PDB entry 9D3T | electron microscopy, 2.80 A resolution | chains F and I of the 10 polymer chains in the assembly

== Chain F ==
Protein: Histone H4
Source organism: Homo sapiens
UniProt: P62805 (H4_HUMAN); residues 24-101 here correspond to UniProt positions 25-102 (UniProt number = residue number + 1)
Chain sequence (78 residues; numbered 24 to 101; the number before each row is that of its first residue):
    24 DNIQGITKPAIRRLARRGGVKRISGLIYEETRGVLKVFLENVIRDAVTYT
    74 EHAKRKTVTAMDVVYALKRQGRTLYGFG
Curated features (UniProtKB/Swiss-Prot):
  - modified residue: Lys31 (N6-(2-hydroxyisobutyryl)lysine), Lys44 (N6-(2-hydroxyisobutyryl)lysine), Ser47 (Phosphoserine), Tyr51 (Phosphotyrosine), Lys59 (N6-(2-hydroxyisobutyryl)lysine), Lys77 (N6-(2-hydroxyisobutyryl)lysine), Lys79 (N6-(2-hydroxyisobutyryl)lysine), Thr80 (Phosphothreonine), Tyr88 (Phosphotyrosine), Lys91 (N6-(2-hydroxyisobutyryl)lysine)
  - cross-link (Glycyl lysine isopeptide (Lys-Gly)): Lys31 (interchain with G-Cter in SUMO2), Lys59 (interchain with G-Cter in SUMO2), Lys79 (interchain with G-Cter in SUMO2), Lys91 (interchain with G-Cter in SUMO2)

== Chain I ==
Molecule: 5S rDNA (noncoding strand)
Source organism: Xenopus borealis
Sequence (100 nucleotides; each row starts with the number of its first residue; numbers below 1 keep their minus sign (DG-53 is residue -53)):
   -53 GAAAAGACCCTGGCATGGGGAGGAGCTGGGCCCCCCCCAGAAGGCAGCAC
    -3 AAGGGGAGGAAAAGTCAGCCTTGTGCTCGCCTACGGCCATACCACCCTGA

== Interface between chain F and chain I ==
Residue-residue contacts (11; chain F residue first):
  Arg35(F) - DA8(I)  salt bridge to the phosphate
  Lys44(F) - DA8(I)  phosphate contact
  Arg45(F) - DA7(I)  sugar contact
  Arg45(F) - DA8(I)  phosphate contact
  Ile46(F) - DA7(I)  sugar contact
  Ile46(F) - DA8(I)  hydrogen bond to the phosphate
  Ser47(F) - DA7(I)  phosphate contact
  Gly48(F) - DA7(I)  hydrogen bond to the phosphate
  Arg78(F) - DT28(I)  phosphate contact
  Lys79(F) - DT28(I)  hydrogen bond to the phosphate
  Thr80(F) - DT28(I)  hydrogen bond to the phosphate
Interface residues without a listed pair, chain F (10 interface residues in all): Arg39
Interface residues without a listed pair, chain I (6 interface residues in all): DA9, DC27, DA29

== Summary ==
Chain F and chain I form an interface of 10 and 6 residues respectively; the contacts include 4 hydrogen bonds
and 1 salt bridge. Polar contacts include Ile46(F)-DA8(I), Gly48(F)-DA7(I) and Lys79(F)-DT28(I).
Chain F is Histone H4 (Homo sapiens) and chain I is 5S rDNA (noncoding strand) (Xenopus borealis); the
structure, 147-bp 5S rDNA nucleosome cross-linked with glutaraldehyde, was determined by electron microscopy,
deposited together with 9D3K, 9D3L, 9D3N, 9D3O, 9D3Q, 9D3R and 9D3S.
